4P9U - chains E and H of the 4 polymer chains in the assembly; structure by X-ray diffraction, 3.21 A resolution.

# Chain E
Molecule: Fatty acid metabolism regulator protein
From: Vibrio cholerae
Reference sequence: Q9KQU8 (FADR_VIBCH); numbering as in UniProt (aligned over 6-277)
Amino-acid sequence (272 residues; numbered 6 to 277; the number before each row is that of its first residue):
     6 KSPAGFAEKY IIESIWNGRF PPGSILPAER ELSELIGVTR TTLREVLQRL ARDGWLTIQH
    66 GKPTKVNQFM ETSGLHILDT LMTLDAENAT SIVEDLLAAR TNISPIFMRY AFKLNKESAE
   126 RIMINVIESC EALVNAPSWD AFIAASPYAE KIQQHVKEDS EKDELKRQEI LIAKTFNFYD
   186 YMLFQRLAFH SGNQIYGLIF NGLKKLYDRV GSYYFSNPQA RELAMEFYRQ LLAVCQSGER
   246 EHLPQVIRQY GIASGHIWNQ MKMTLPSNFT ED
UniProt features mapped onto this chain:
  - DNA-binding region: Glu-34 to Gln-53 (H-T-H motif)
From the paper describing this entry:
  - binding site for the 31-nt DNA strand: Ala-9, Arg-35, Thr-44, Arg-45, Thr-46, Thr-47, His-65, Gly-66, Lys-67, Thr-69
  - binding site for the 31-nt DNA strand: Glu-34, Arg-49

# Chain H
Molecule: 31-nt DNA strand
Sequence (31 nucleotides; each row starts with the number of its first residue):
     1 TTTTATGTTC TGGTTTGACC AGTTGCCTAA G

# Chain E / chain H interface
Contacting residue pairs - 25 pairs, chain E then chain H:
  Pro-32(E) with DG12(H), phosphate contact
  Ala-33(E) with DT11(H), phosphate contact; DG12(H), phosphate contact
  Glu-34(E) with DG12(H), hydrogen bond to the phosphate; DG13(H), phosphate contact
  Arg-35(E) with DG12(H), hydrogen bond to the base; DG13(H), hydrogen bond to the base
  Arg-45(E) with DG12(H), base contact; DG13(H), hydrogen bond to the base; DT14(H), base contact
  Arg-49(E) with DG12(H), sugar contact; DG13(H), salt bridge to the phosphate; DT14(H), base contact
  Gln-53(E) with DG13(H), phosphate contact
  Ile-63(E) with DG12(H), phosphate contact; DG13(H), phosphate contact
  Gln-64(E) with DG12(H), phosphate contact
  His-65(E) with DG12(H), phosphate contact; DG13(H), sugar contact
  Gly-66(E) with DT11(H), hydrogen bond to the base; DG12(H), sugar contact
  Lys-67(E) with DT11(H), sugar contact; DG12(H), sugar contact
  Pro-68(E) with DT11(H), phosphate contact
  Thr-69(E) with DG12(H), hydrogen bond to the phosphate

# In short
14 residues of chain E face 4 of chain H across their interface, with 6 hydrogen bonds and 1 salt bridge.
Polar pairs include Arg-35(E)/DG12(H), Arg-35(E)/DG13(H) and Arg-45(E)/DG13(H). The paper reports a binding
site for the 31-nt DNA strand at Ala-9(E), Arg-35(E) and Thr-44(E) among others.
Here chain E is Fatty acid metabolism regulator protein (Vibrio cholerae) and chain H is a 31-nt DNA strand.
Entry 4P9U (FadR, Fatty Acid Responsive Transcription Factor from Vibrio cholerae, in Complex with DNA) was
determined by X-ray diffraction, deposited together with 4PDK and 4P96.
